PDB entry 8E1M | electron microscopy, 2.90 A resolution | chains L and H of the 5 polymer chains in the assembly

Chain L:
Molecule: Antibody Fab fragment light chain
From: Mus musculus
Notes: antibody fragment or engineered binder
Chain sequence (238 residues; row label = number of the first residue in the row):
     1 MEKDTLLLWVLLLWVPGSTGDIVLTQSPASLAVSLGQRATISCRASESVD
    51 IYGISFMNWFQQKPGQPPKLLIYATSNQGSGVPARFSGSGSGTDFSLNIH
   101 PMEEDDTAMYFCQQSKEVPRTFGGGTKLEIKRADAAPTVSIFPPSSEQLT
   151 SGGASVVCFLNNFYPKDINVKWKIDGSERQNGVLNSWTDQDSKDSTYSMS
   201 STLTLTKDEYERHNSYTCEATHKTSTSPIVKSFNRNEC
Not modelled in the structure: 1-20, 132-238
Disulfide bonds: Cys43-Cys112

Chain H:
Molecule: Antibody Fab fragment heavy chain
From: Mus musculus
Notes: antibody fragment or engineered binder
Chain sequence (238 residues; each row starts with the number of its first residue):
     1 MAVLVLLLCLVTFPSCVLSQVQLKQSGPGLVQPSQSLSITCTVSGFSLTT
    51 YGVHWVRQSPGKGLEWLGVMWRGGSTDFNAAFMSRLSITKDNSKSQVFFK
   101 MNSLQADDTAIYYCARYGNYDAMDYWGQGTSVTVSSAKTTPPSVYPLAPG
   151 SAAQTNSMVTLGCLVKGYFPEPVTVTWNSGSLSSGVHTFPAVLQSDLYTL
   201 SSSVTVPSSPRPSETVTCNVAHPASSTKVDKKIVPRDC
Not modelled in the structure: 1-19, 137-238
Disulfide bonds: Cys41-Cys114

Interface between chain L and chain H:
Pairs across the interface - 33 pairs, chain L then chain H:
  Ile54(L) - Tyr120(H)  hydrophobic
  Phe56(L) - Tyr120(H)
  Asn58(L) - Asp121(H)  hydrogen bond (side chain-backbone)
  Phe60(L) - Met123(H)
  Phe60(L) - Trp126(H)
  Gln62(L) - Gln58(H)  hydrogen bond
  Gln62(L) - Tyr113(H)  hydrogen bond
  Pro67(L) - Tyr113(H)  hydrophobic
  Pro67(L) - Trp126(H)  hydrophobic
  Pro67(L) - Gly127(H)
  Pro68(L) - Trp126(H)
  Leu70(L) - Ala122(H)  hydrophobic
  Leu70(L) - Met123(H)
  Leu70(L) - Asp124(H)
  Tyr73(L) - Tyr120(H)  hydrophobic
  Tyr73(L) - Ala122(H)  hydrophobic
  Ala74(L) - Tyr120(H)  hydrophobic
  Phe111(L) - Gln58(H)
  Phe111(L) - Leu64(H)  hydrophobic
  Gln113(L) - Met123(H)
  Ser115(L) - Asp121(H)
  Val118(L) - Trp66(H)  hydrophobic
  Val118(L) - Trp71(H)  hydrophobic
  Val118(L) - Asp77(H)
  Pro119(L) - Trp66(H)  hydrophobic
  Pro119(L) - Asn79(H)
  Arg120(L) - His54(H)
  Arg120(L) - Trp66(H)
  Arg120(L) - Trp71(H)
  Arg120(L) - Asp121(H)  salt bridge
  Phe122(L) - Val56(H)  hydrophobic
  Phe122(L) - Leu64(H)  hydrophobic
  Phe122(L) - Met123(H)  hydrophobic
Also at the interface, not in a pair above, chain L (19 interface residues in all): Gln66, Asn77
Also at the interface, not in a pair above, chain H (20 interface residues in all): Glu65, Phe78, Asn119, Gln128

Overview:
19 residues of chain L face 20 of chain H across their interface, with 3 hydrogen bonds and 1 salt bridge.
Polar contacts include Arg120(L)-Asp121(H), Asn58(L)-Asp121(H) and Gln62(L)-Gln58(H).
Here chain L is Antibody Fab fragment light chain and chain H is Antibody Fab fragment heavy chain, both from
Mus musculus. Entry 8E1M (Cryo-EM structure of the endogenous core TIM23 complex from S. cerevisiae) was
determined by electron microscopy (same publication as 8SCX).
